PDB entry 3J9F | electron microscopy, 9.00 A resolution (very low resolution: no residue pairs are listed; an interface is given only as per-side residue counts) | chains 1 and 2 of the 7 polymer chains in the assembly

# Chain 1
Protein: Protein VP1
From: Human poliovirus 1 Mahoney
Reference sequence: P03300 (POLG_POL1M); residues 1-302 here correspond to UniProt positions 580-881 (UniProt number = residue number + 579)
Chain sequence (302 residues; each row starts with the number of its first residue):
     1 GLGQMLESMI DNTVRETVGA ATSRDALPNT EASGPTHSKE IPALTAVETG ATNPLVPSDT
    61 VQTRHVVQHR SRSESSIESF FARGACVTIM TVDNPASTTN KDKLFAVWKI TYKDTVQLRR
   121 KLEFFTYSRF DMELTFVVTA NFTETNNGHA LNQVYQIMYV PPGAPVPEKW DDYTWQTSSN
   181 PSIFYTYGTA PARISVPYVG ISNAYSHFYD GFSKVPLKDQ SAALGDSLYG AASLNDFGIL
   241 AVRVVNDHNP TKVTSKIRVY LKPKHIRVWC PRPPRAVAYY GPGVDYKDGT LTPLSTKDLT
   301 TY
Disordered / not traced: 1-19
UniProt features mapped onto this chain:
  - region: G1 to A21 (Amphipathic alpha-helix)
  - site: Y302 (Cleavage)

# Chain 2
Protein: Protein VP2
From: Human poliovirus 1 Mahoney
Reference sequence: P03300 (POLG_POL1M); residues 1-272 here correspond to UniProt positions 70-341 (UniProt number = residue number + 69)
Chain sequence (272 residues; numbered 1 to 272; the number before each row is that of its first residue):
     1 SPNIEACGYS DRVLQLTLGN STITTQEAAN SVVAYGRWPE YLRDSEANPV DQPTEPDVAA
    61 CRFYTLDTVS WTKESRGWWW KLPDALRDMG LFGQNMYYHY LGRSGYTVHV QCNASKFHQG
   121 ALGVFAVPEM CLAGDSNTTT MHTSYQNANP GEKGGTFTGT FTPDNNQTSP ARRFCPVDYL
   181 LGNGTLLGNA FVFPHQIINL RTNNCATLVL PYVNSLSIDS MVKHNNWGIA ILPLAPLNFA
   241 SESSPEIPIT LTIAPMCCEF NGLRNITLPR LQ
Disordered / not traced: 1-5
UniProt features mapped onto this chain:
  - site: Q272 (Cleavage)

# How chain 1 and chain 2 interact
At this resolution (9 A) residue pairs are not listed: 49 residues of chain 1 and 63 of chain 2 lie at the interface.

# In short
49 residues of chain 1 and 63 residues of chain 2 are in contact.
Here chain 1 is Protein VP1 and chain 2 is Protein VP2, both from Human poliovirus 1 Mahoney. Entry 3J9F
(Poliovirus complexed with soluble, deglycosylated poliovirus receptor (Pvr) at 4 degrees C) was determined by
electron microscopy, deposited together with 3J8F.
